Entry 7T0W (electron microscopy, 3.00 A resolution); this record covers chains D and E of the 9 polymer chains in the assembly.

== Chain D ==
Molecule: Gamma-aminobutyric acid receptor subunit alpha-1
Organism: Homo sapiens
UniProtKB: P14867 (GBRA1_HUMAN); the construct has insertions or renumbered stretches relative to UniProt, so the offset changes along the chain: 1-312 = UniProt 28-339; 320-347 = UniProt 418-445
Chain sequence (347 residues; row label = number of the first residue in the row):
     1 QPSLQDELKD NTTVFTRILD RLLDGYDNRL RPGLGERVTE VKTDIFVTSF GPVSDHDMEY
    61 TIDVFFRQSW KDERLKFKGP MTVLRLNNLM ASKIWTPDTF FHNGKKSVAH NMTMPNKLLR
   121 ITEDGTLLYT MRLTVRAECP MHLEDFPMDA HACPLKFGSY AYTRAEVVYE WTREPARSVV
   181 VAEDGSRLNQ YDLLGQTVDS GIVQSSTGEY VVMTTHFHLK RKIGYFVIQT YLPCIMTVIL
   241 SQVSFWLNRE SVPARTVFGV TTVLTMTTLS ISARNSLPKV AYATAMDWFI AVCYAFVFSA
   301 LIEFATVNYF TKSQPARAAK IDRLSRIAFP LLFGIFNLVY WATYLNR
Disordered / not traced: 1-9
Disulfides: Cys139-Cys153
Glycans and other covalent adducts: N-acetylglucosamine (NAG) linked to Asn111
Construct notes: linker (313-319)
Swiss-Prot annotation at these positions:
  - binding site (4-aminobutanoate): Arg67, Thr130
  - binding site (3alpha-hydroxy-5alpha-pregnan-11,20-dione): Trp246
  - glycosylation (N-linked (GlcNAc...) asparagine): Asn11, Asn111
From the paper describing this entry:
  - specificity-determining residues: Glu170, Arg173, Glu174, Arg177
  - specificity-determining residues: Arg164 (by similarity / conservation)

== Chain E ==
Molecule: Gamma-aminobutyric acid receptor subunit gamma-2
Organism: Homo sapiens
UniProtKB: P18507 (GBRG2_HUMAN); the construct has insertions or renumbered stretches relative to UniProt, so the offset changes along the chain: 1-322 = UniProt 40-361; 330-357 = UniProt 440-467
Chain sequence (394 residues; numbered -36 to 357; the number before each row is that of its first residue; numbers below 1 keep their minus sign (Trp-36 is residue -36)):
   -36 WSHPQFEKGG GSGGGSGGSS AWSHPQFEKL EVLFQGPQKS DDDYEDYASN KTWVLTPKVP
    24 EGDVTVILNN LLEGYDNKLR PDIGVKPTLI HTDMYVNSIG PVNAINMEYT IDIFFAQTWY
    84 DRRLKFNSTI KVLRLNSNMV GKIWIPDTFF RNSKKADAHW ITTPNRMLRI WNDGRVLYTL
   144 RLTIDAECQL QLHNFPMDEH SCPLEFSSYG YPREEIVYQW KRSSVEVGDT RSWRLYQFSF
   204 VGLRNTTEVV KTTSGDYVVM SVYFDLSRRM GYFTIQTYIP CTLIVVLSWV SFWINKDAVP
   264 ARTSLGITTV LTMTTLSTIA RKSLPKVSYV TAMDLFVSVC FIFVFSALVE YGTLHYFVSS
   324 QPARAAKMDS YARIFFPTAF CLFNLVYWVS YLYL
Disordered / not traced: -36 to 24
Disulfides: Cys151-Cys165
Glycans and other covalent adducts: N-acetylglucosamine (NAG) linked to Asn208
Construct notes: expression tag (-36 to 0); linker (323-329)
Swiss-Prot annotation at these positions:
  - glycosylation (N-linked (GlcNAc...) asparagine): Asn13, Asn90, Asn208

== Chain D / chain E interface ==
Contacting residue pairs (87; chain D residue first):
  Asp27(D) with Thr28(E), hydrogen bond
  Asn28(D) with Asn101(E)
  Arg29(D) with Leu31(E); Asn32(E), hydrogen bond; Asn101(E); Met102(E)
  Leu30(D) with Val27(E), hydrophobic; Leu31(E), hydrophobic
  Leu34(D) with Val27(E), hydrophobic
  Asp55(D) with Tyr199(E), hydrogen bond (backbone-side chain)
  His56(D) with Tyr199(E), hydrogen bond (backbone-side chain)
  Asp57(D) with Arg197(E), hydrogen bond (backbone-side chain)
  Met58(D) with Arg197(E); Tyr199(E)
  Trp95(D) with Asn99(E)
  Pro97(D) with Thr125(E); Thr126(E)
  Asp98(D) with Thr126(E)
  Thr99(D) with Ile124(E); Thr125(E), hydrogen bond (backbone-backbone); Thr126(E)
  Phe100(D) with Ile124(E); Asn128(E)
  Phe101(D) with Arg144(E)
  His102(D) with Arg144(E)
  Gly104(D) with His122(E); Arg144(E), hydrogen bond (backbone-side chain)
  Lys105(D) with His122(E), hydrogen bond (backbone-side chain); Arg197(E)
  Ser107(D) with Ile124(E)
  Ala109(D) with Ile124(E), hydrophobic
  Met131(D) with Thr125(E)
  Leu133(D) with Ile124(E), hydrophobic
  Glu138(D) with Ser61(E); Arg197(E), salt bridge
  Pro140(D) with Ser195(E)
  Tyr160(D) with Phe77(E), hydrophobic; Asn128(E); Arg129(E); Met130(E), hydrophobic; Thr142(E); Leu143(E); Arg144(E)
  Ala161(D) with Leu98(E); Met130(E), hydrophobic; Arg132(E)
  Tyr162(D) with Arg97(E); Asn99(E), hydrogen bond
  Thr163(D) with Arg132(E)
  Glu166(D) with Arg97(E), salt bridge
  Thr207(D) with Met130(E); Arg132(E), hydrogen bond (backbone-side chain)
  Tyr210(D) with Arg132(E), hydrogen bond
  Pro253(D) with Ala264(E), hydrophobic
  Thr256(D) with Ala264(E); Leu268(E)
  Val260(D) with Leu268(E), hydrophobic; Thr271(E)
  Val263(D) with Ile247(E), hydrophobic; Leu250(E), hydrophobic
  Leu264(D) with Leu274(E), hydrophobic; Thr275(E)
  Thr267(D) with Thr275(E)
  Ile271(D) with Thr278(E); Ile282(E), hydrophobic
  Arg274(D) with Tyr235(E); Ile238(E); Gln239(E)
  Lys279(D) with Tyr199(E)
  Val280(D) with Tyr199(E), hydrophobic; Tyr235(E)
  Ala281(D) with Tyr199(E); Gln200(E); Arg232(E), hydrogen bond (backbone-side chain); Gly234(E); Tyr235(E), hydrophobic
  Asp287(D) with Ile238(E)
  Tyr294(D) with Pro243(E); Leu246(E), hydrophobic; Ile247(E)
  Phe298(D) with Leu246(E); Leu250(E), hydrophobic
  Leu301(D) with Leu250(E), hydrophobic; Val253(E), hydrophobic
  Ala305(D) with Val253(E), hydrophobic
  Asn308(D) with Ile257(E); Asn258(E)
Other interface residues (no listed pair), chain D (59 interface residues in all): Thr96, Val108, His142, Ser206, Val252, Val257, Thr261, Pro278, Ile302, Phe304, Tyr309
Other interface residues (no listed pair), chain E (58 interface residues in all): Gly25, Leu35, Asn60, Asp75, Glu189, Arg194, Val249, Trp256, Ala261, Pro263, Ser267, Leu279, Arg336

== Overview ==
59 residues of chain D and 58 residues of chain E are in contact, with 12 hydrogen bonds and 2 salt bridges.
Among the polar pairs are Glu138(D)-Arg197(E), Glu166(D)-Arg97(E) and Asp27(D)-Thr28(E). Covalently linked
N-acetylglucosamine: at Asn111(D). N-acetylglucosamine is covalently linked to Asn208(E). The paper reports
specificity determinants Glu170(D), Arg173(D) and Glu174(D) among others.
Chain D is Gamma-aminobutyric acid receptor subunit alpha-1 and chain E is Gamma-aminobutyric acid receptor
subunit gamma-2, both from Homo sapiens; the structure, Complex of GABA-A synaptic receptor with autoimmune
antibody Fab115, was determined by electron microscopy.
